6H0G - chains A and B of the 3 polymer chains in the assembly; structure by X-ray diffraction, 4.25 A resolution (low resolution: residue-level contacts below are approximate; hydrogen-bond / salt-bridge calls are withheld).

[Chain A]
Name: DNA damage-binding protein 1, DDB1 (DNA damage binding protein 1)
Source organism: Homo sapiens
Notes: engineered mutation(s): Central WD40 propeller domain (516-725 aa) replaced with a linker (sequence GNGNSG),Central WD40 propeller domain (516-725 aa) replaced with a linker (sequence GNGNSG),Central WD40 propeller domain (516-725 aa) replaced with a linker (sequence GNGNSG),Central WD40 propeller domain (516-725 aa) replaced with a linker (sequence GNGNSG),Central WD40 propeller domain (516-725 aa) replaced with a linker (sequence GNGNSG),Central WD40 propeller domain (516-725 aa) replaced with a linker (sequence GNGNSG),Central WD40 propeller domain (516-725 aa) replaced with a linker (sequence GNGNSG),Central WD40 propeller domain (516-725 aa) replaced with a linker (sequence GNGNSG),Central WD40 propeller domain (516-725 aa) replaced with a linker (sequence GNGNSG),Central WD40 propeller domain (516-725 aa) replaced with a linker (sequence GNGNSG),Central WD40 propeller domain (516-725 aa) replaced with a linker (sequence GNGNSG),Central WD40 propeller domain (516-725 aa) replaced with a linker (sequence GNGNSG),Central WD40 propeller domain (516-725 aa) replaced with a linker (sequence GNGNSG),Central WD40 propeller domain (516-725 aa) replaced with a linker (sequence GNGNSG),Central WD40 propeller domain (516-725 aa) replaced with a linker (sequence GNGNSG),Central WD40 propeller domain (516-725 aa) replaced with a linker (sequence GNGNSG),Central WD40 propeller domain (516-725 aa) replaced with a linker (sequence GNGNSG),Central WD40 propeller domain (516-725 aa) replaced with a linker (sequence GNGNSG),Central WD40 propeller domain (516-725 aa) replaced with a linker (sequence GNGNSG),Central WD40 propeller domain (516-725 aa) replaced with a linker (sequence GNGNSG),Central WD40 propeller domain (516-725 aa) replaced with a linker (sequence GNGNSG),Central WD40 propeller domain (516-725 aa) replaced with a linker (sequence GNGNSG),Central WD40 propeller domain (516-725 aa) replaced with a linker (sequence GNGNSG),Central WD40 propeller domain (516-725 aa) replaced with a linker (sequence GNGNSG),Central WD40 propeller domain (516-725 aa) replaced with a linker (sequence GNGNSG),Central WD40 propeller domain (516-725 aa) replaced with a linker (sequence GNGNSG),Central WD40 propeller domain (516-725 aa) replaced with a linker (sequence GNGNSG)
Reference sequence: Q16531 (DDB1_HUMAN); residue numbers follow UniProt; this construct covers 1-393, 706-1140
Chain sequence (856 residues; row label = number of the first residue in the row; note: 304 numbers in that range are skipped by the numbering (no residue carries them; nothing is unmodelled there); numbers below 1 keep their minus sign (Met-19 is residue -19)):
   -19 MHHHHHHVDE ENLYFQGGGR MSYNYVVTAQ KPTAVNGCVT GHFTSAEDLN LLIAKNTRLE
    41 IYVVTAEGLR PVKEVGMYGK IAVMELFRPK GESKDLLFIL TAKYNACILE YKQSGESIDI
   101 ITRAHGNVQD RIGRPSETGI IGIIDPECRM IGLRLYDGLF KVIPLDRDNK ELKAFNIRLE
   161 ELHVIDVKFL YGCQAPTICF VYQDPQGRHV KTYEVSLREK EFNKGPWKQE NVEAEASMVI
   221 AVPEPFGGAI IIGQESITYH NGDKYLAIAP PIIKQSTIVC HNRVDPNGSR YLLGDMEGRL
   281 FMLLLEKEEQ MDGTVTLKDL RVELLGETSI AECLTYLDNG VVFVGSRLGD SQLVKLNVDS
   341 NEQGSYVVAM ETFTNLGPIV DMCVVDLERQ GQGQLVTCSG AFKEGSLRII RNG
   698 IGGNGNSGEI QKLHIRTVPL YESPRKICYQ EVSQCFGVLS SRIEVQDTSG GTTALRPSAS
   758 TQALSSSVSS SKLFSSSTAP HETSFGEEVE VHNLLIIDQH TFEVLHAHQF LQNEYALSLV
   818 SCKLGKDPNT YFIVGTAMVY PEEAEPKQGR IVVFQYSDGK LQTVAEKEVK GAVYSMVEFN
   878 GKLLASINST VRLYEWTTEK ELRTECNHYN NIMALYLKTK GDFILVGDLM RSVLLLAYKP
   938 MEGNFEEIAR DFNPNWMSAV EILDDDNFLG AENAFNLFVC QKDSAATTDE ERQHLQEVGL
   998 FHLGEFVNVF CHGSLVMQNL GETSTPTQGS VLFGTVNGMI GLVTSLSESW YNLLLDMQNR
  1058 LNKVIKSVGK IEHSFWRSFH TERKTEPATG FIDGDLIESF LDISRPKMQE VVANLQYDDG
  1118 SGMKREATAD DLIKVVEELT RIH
Unresolved in the structure: -19 to 0, 698-708
Sequence notes: initiating methionine (-19); expression tag (-18 to 0)
Swiss-Prot annotation at these positions:
  - modified residue: Ser2 (N-acetylserine), Lys1067 (N6-acetyllysine), Thr1125 (Phosphothreonine)
  - natural variant: Asp184 to Gln186 (deletion: In WHIKERS), Arg188 (R188Q: In WHIKERS; R188W: In WHIKERS), Glu213 (E213K: In WHIKERS)
  - mutagenesis: Tyr316 to Asn319 (Impairs interaction with DDA1), Glu840 to Glu842 (Impairs interaction with AMBRA1, DTL, DET1, DCAF1, DCAF5, DCAF11 and DCAF8), Met910 to Tyr913 (Impairs interaction with AMBRA1, DTL and DCAF5), Trp953 (W953A: Impairs interaction with AMBRA1, ERCC8, DCAF5 and DCAF11)
  - cross-link: Lys1121 (Glycyl lysine isopeptide (Lys-Gly) (interchain with G-Cter in SUMO2))

[Chain B]
Name: Protein cereblon
Source organism: Homo sapiens
Notes: engineered mutation(s): N-terminally truncated (1-40 aa deleted)
Reference sequence: Q96SW2 (CRBN_HUMAN); residues 41-442 here = UniProt positions 41-442
Chain sequence (426 residues; row label = number of the first residue in the row):
    17 MDWSHPQFEK SAVDENLYFQ GGGRAKKPNI INFDTSLPTS HTYLGADMEE FHGRTLHDDD
    77 SCQVIPVLPQ VMMILIPGQT LPLQLFHPQE VSMVRNLIQK DRTFAVLAYS NVQEREAQFG
   137 TTAEIYAYRE EQDFGIEIVK VKAIGRQRFK VLELRTQSDG IQQAKVQILP ECVLPSTMSA
   197 VQLESLNKCQ IFPSKPVSRE DQCSYKWWQK YQKRKFHCAN LTSWPRWLYS LYDAETLMDR
   257 IKKQLREWDE NLKDDSLPSN PIDFSYRVAA CLPIDDVLRI QLLKIGSAIQ RLRCELDIMN
   317 KCTSLCCKQC QETEITTKNE IFSLSLCGPM AAYVNPHGYV HETLTVYKAC NLNLIGRPST
   377 EHSWFPGYAW TVAQCKICAS HIGWKFTATK KDMSPQKFWG LTRSALLPTI PDTEDEISPD
   437 KVILCL
Unresolved in the structure: 17-41
Sequence notes: initiating methionine (17); expression tag (18-40)
Swiss-Prot annotation at these positions:
  - binding site (Zn(2+)): Cys323, Cys326, Cys391, Cys394
  - binding site ((S)-thalidomide): His378, Trp380, Trp386
  - natural variant: Cys391 (C391R: In MRT2)
  - mutagenesis: Tyr384 (Y384A: Abolishes thalidomide-binding without affecting DCX protein ligase complex activity; when associated with A-386), Trp386 (W386A: Abolishes thalidomide-binding without affecting DCX protein ligase complex activity; when associated with A-384 ...), Arg419 to Leu442 (Fails to rescue increased BK channel activity and decreased probability of neurotransmission in a mouse hippocampal neuron model)
Bound ions: Zn2+: Cys323, Cys326, Cys391, Cys394
Ligand contacts: S-Pomalidomide (Y70): Val350, Asn351, Pro352, His353, His357, Glu377, His378, Ser379, Trp380, Trp386, Trp400, Phe402

[How chain A and chain B interact]
Residue-residue contacts (79):
  Thr118(A) - Asn203(B)
  Thr118(A) - Ile207(B)
  His163(A) - Ile207(B)
  His163(A) - Lys211(B)
  Ile165(A) - Cys205(B)
  Ile165(A) - Ile207(B)
  Gln183(A) - Ile207(B)
  Gln183(A) - Phe208(B)
  Gln183(A) - Pro209(B)
  Gln183(A) - Ser210(B)
  Gln183(A) - Lys211(B)
  Arg188(A) - Ile207(B)
  Ala214(A) - Pro209(B)
  Glu215(A) - Arg230(B)
  Ser217(A) - Lys204(B)
  Ser217(A) - Cys205(B)
  Val259(A) - Leu202(B)
  Val259(A) - Lys204(B)
  Glu312(A) - Leu199(B)
  Glu312(A) - Glu200(B)
  Glu312(A) - Ser201(B)
  Arg327(A) - Leu199(B)
  Leu328(A) - Leu237(B)
  Pro358(A) - Leu237(B)
  Val360(A) - Thr238(B)
  Val360(A) - Ser239(B)
  Phe382(A) - Asn236(B)
  Glu784(A) - Gln225(B)
  Glu787(A) - Arg242(B)
  Tyr812(A) - Pro241(B)
  Tyr812(A) - Trp243(B)
  Val836(A) - Trp243(B)
  Pro838(A) - Tyr221(B)
  Ala841(A) - Leu247(B)
  Ala841(A) - Arg256(B)
  Glu842(A) - Leu247(B)
  Pro843(A) - Trp243(B)
  Lys867(A) - Glu430(B)
  Lys867(A) - Asp431(B)
  Tyr871(A) - Trp243(B)
  Ser886(A) - Cys441(B)
  Ser886(A) - Leu442(B)
  Tyr906(A) - Pro435(B)
  Tyr906(A) - Asp436(B)
  Asn907(A) - Ile439(B)
  Asn907(A) - Leu440(B)
  Asn908(A) - Cys441(B)
  Asn908(A) - Leu442(B)
  Ile909(A) - Tyr248(B)
  Ile909(A) - Gln306(B)
  Ile909(A) - Arg309(B)
  Ile909(A) - Leu442(B)
  Met910(A) - Leu244(B)
  Met910(A) - Tyr248(B)
  Met910(A) - Arg309(B)
  Leu912(A) - Trp240(B)
  Tyr913(A) - Trp240(B)
  Asp925(A) - Tyr248(B)
  Leu926(A) - Tyr248(B)
  Met927(A) - Leu190(B)
  Met927(A) - Ser303(B)
  Met927(A) - Gln306(B)
  Arg928(A) - Gln306(B)
  Pro951(A) - Cys188(B)
  Pro951(A) - Leu190(B)
  Asn952(A) - Leu190(B)
  Trp953(A) - Leu190(B)
  Trp953(A) - Pro191(B)
  Trp953(A) - Thr193(B)
  Asn970(A) - Ala196(B)
  Phe972(A) - Ala196(B)
  Phe1003(A) - Ala196(B)
  Phe1003(A) - Val197(B)
  Asn1005(A) - Leu237(B)
  Asn1005(A) - Thr238(B)
  Asn1005(A) - Ser239(B)
  Val1033(A) - Leu237(B)
  Glu1079(A) - Pro191(B)
  Arg1080(A) - Val189(B)
Also at the interface, not in a pair above, chain A (57 interface residues in all): Asn16, Glu117, Gly119, Asp166, Met218, Met276, Arg722, Lys723, Leu814, Ala869
Also at the interface, not in a pair above, chain B (49 interface residues in all): Ser192, Lys229, His233, Ile305

[In short]
Chain A and chain B form an interface of 57 and 49 residues respectively. Ligands of chain B: S-Pomalidomide.
From UniProt: 12 mutagenesis sites on chain A; 4 Zn2+-binding residues, 3 (S)-thalidomide-binding residues and
2 mutagenesis sites on chain B.
Here chain A is DNA damage-binding protein 1, DDB1 (DNA damage binding protein 1) and chain B is Protein
cereblon, both from Homo sapiens. Entry 6H0G (Structure of the DDB1-CRBN-pomalidomide complex bound to
ZNF692(ZF4)) was determined by X-ray diffraction (same publication as 6H0F).
